PDB entry 7SK3 | electron microscopy, 3.80 A resolution | chains A and B of the 6 polymer chains in the assembly

Chain A:
Name: Atypical chemokine receptor 3
From: Homo sapiens
UniProtKB: P25106 (ACKR3_HUMAN); residues 2-362 here = UniProt positions 2-362
Sequence (393 residues; each row starts with the number of its first residue; numbers below 1 keep their minus sign (Gly-1 is residue -1)):
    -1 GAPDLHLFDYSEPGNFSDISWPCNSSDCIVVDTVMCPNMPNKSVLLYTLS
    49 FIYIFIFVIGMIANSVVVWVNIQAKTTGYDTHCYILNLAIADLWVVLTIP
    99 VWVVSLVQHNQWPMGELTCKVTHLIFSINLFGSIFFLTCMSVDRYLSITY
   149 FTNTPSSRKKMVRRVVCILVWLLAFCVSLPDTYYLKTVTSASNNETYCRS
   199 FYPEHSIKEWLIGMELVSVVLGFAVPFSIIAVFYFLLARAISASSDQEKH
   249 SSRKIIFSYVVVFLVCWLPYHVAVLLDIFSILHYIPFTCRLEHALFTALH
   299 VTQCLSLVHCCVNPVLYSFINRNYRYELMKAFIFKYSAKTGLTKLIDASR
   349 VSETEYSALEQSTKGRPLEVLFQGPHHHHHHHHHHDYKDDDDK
Not modelled in the structure: -1 to 25, 330-391
Cystine bridges: Cys117-Cys196
Differences from the reference sequence: cloning artifact (-1 to 1); expression tag (363-391)
Swiss-Prot annotation at these positions:
  - region: Tyr324 to Lys362 (C-terminal cytoplasmic tail)
  - modified residue (Phosphoserine): Ser347, Ser350, Ser355
  - glycosylation (N-linked (GlcNAc...) asparagine): Asn13, Asn22, Asn39
  - natural variant: Val258 (V258M: In OCABSN)
  - mutagenesis: Ser145 (S145A: Does not result in CXCL12-inducible chemotaxis, calcium mobilization or ERK activation, and has no effect on CXCR7-mediated CXCL12 degradation; when associated with V-147), Thr147 (T147V: Does not result in CXCL12-inducible chemotaxis, calcium mobilization or ERK activation, and has no effect on CXCR7-mediated CXCL12 degradation; when associated with A-145)
Reported in the primary citation:
  - binding site for cholesterol: Trp169
  - contacts within the chain: Tyr232-Tyr257 (pi stacking), Tyr257-Tyr315 (pi stacking)
  - mutagenesis - W100A, F124A, D179A, R197A, E213A, D275A: decreased signaling with Stromal cell-derived factor 1 (chain B) (citing earlier work)
  - mutagenesis - Y268A, Q301A: decreased signaling with Stromal cell-derived factor 1 (chain B)
  - mutagenesis - Y315A: decreased signaling (citing earlier work)
  - mutagenesis - Y268A, Q301A: increased signaling (constitutive activity)
  - mutagenesis - Y257L: decreased signaling in response to constitutive
  - specificity-determining residues: Ser216, Leu305 (proposed by the authors, not directly observed)

Chain B:
Name: Stromal cell-derived factor 1
From: Homo sapiens
UniProtKB: P48061 (SDF1_HUMAN); residues 1-68 here correspond to UniProt positions 22-89 (UniProt number = residue number + 21)
Sequence (68 residues; each row starts with the number of its first residue):
     1 KPVSLSYRCPCRFFESHVARANVKHLKILNTPNCALQIVARLKNNNRQVC
    51 IDPKLKWIQEYLEKALNK
Cystine bridges: Cys9-Cys34, Cys11-Cys50
Swiss-Prot annotation at these positions:
  - region: Arg8 to Arg12 (Receptor and heparin binding), Val18 to Arg20 (Receptor binding), Lys27 to Leu29 (Receptor binding), Val39 to Val49 (Receptor binding)
  - motif: Lys1, Pro2 (Receptor activation motif)
  - binding site (heparin): Arg20 to Asn30, Arg41, Gln48, Lys64
  - site: Lys24 (Important for integrin interaction and activation), His25 (Important for dimer formation), Lys27 (Important for integrin interaction and activation), Lys43 (Important for integrin interaction and activation)
Reported in the primary citation:
  - mutagenesis - K1R, P2G: decreased binding to Atypical chemokine receptor 3 (chain A) (citing earlier work)

How chain A and chain B interact:
Residue-residue contacts (49; chain A residue first):
  Ile27(A) - Val23(B)
  Ile27(A) - Leu26(B)  hydrophobic
  Ile27(A) - Tyr61(B)
  Val28(A) - His25(B)
  Val28(A) - Leu26(B)  hydrogen bond (backbone-backbone)
  Val29(A) - Ile28(B)  hydrophobic
  Val29(A) - Ala65(B)  hydrophobic
  Asp30(A) - Leu26(B)
  Asp30(A) - Lys27(B)
  Asp30(A) - Ile28(B)  hydrogen bond (backbone-backbone)
  Thr31(A) - Ile28(B)
  Val32(A) - Ile28(B)
  Val32(A) - Leu29(B)
  Val32(A) - Asn30(B)
  Met33(A) - Asn30(B)
  Cys34(A) - Asn30(B)  hydrogen bond (backbone-backbone)
  Cys34(A) - Thr31(B)
  Trp100(A) - Pro2(B)  hydrophobic
  Trp100(A) - Leu5(B)  hydrophobic
  Ser103(A) - Ser4(B)  hydrogen bond
  Cys117(A) - Leu5(B)  hydrophobic
  His121(A) - Lys1(B)
  His121(A) - Leu5(B)
  Leu183(A) - Leu5(B)  hydrophobic
  Ser188(A) - Tyr7(B)  hydrogen bond
  Asn191(A) - Pro32(B)  hydrogen bond (side chain-backbone)
  Cys196(A) - Leu5(B)
  Arg197(A) - Tyr7(B)
  Tyr200(A) - Lys1(B)
  Lys206(A) - Phe13(B)
  Tyr268(A) - Lys1(B)  hydrogen bond (side chain-backbone)
  Asp275(A) - Arg8(B)  salt bridge
  Asp275(A) - Arg12(B)  salt bridge
  Ile279(A) - Arg12(B)
  Ile279(A) - Phe13(B)  hydrophobic
  Leu280(A) - Arg47(B)
  His281(A) - Pro10(B)  hydrogen bond (side chain-backbone)
  His281(A) - Cys11(B)
  His281(A) - Gln48(B)
  His281(A) - Cys50(B)
  Tyr282(A) - Arg47(B)  hydrogen bond
  Phe285(A) - Pro10(B)  hydrophobic
  Glu290(A) - Arg8(B)
  Glu290(A) - Asn33(B)
  Leu297(A) - Val3(B)  hydrophobic
  Leu297(A) - Arg8(B)
  His298(A) - Val3(B)
  Gln301(A) - Pro2(B)
  Gln301(A) - Val3(B)  hydrogen bond (side chain-backbone)
Interface residues without a listed pair, chain A (39 interface residues in all): Cys26, Asn108, Trp110, Phe124, Asp179, Tyr195, Ser198, Ile205, Leu209
Interface residues without a listed pair, chain B (30 interface residues in all): Ser6, Arg20, Lys24, Leu66
From the paper, about this interface:
  - residue pairs: Val29(A)-Ile28(B), Thr31(A)-Ile28(B), Trp100(A)-Pro2(B), Ser103(A)-Ser4(B) (hydrogen bond), Phe124(A)-Pro2(B), Asp179(A)-Lys1(B), Arg197(A)-Tyr7(B), Tyr200(A)-Lys1(B), Tyr268(A)-Lys1(B) (hydrogen bond), Asp275(A)-Arg8(B), Leu297(A)-Val3(B), His298(A)-Val3(B), Gln301(A)-Val3(B) (hydrogen bond), Arg12(B)-Asp275(A), Leu26(B)-Val29(A)
  - interface residues, chain A: Val28(A)
  - interface residues, chain B: Leu5(B), Leu26(B)

Overview:
39 residues of chain A face 30 of chain B across their interface; the contacts include 10 hydrogen bonds and 2
salt bridges. Polar pairs include Asp275(A)-Arg8(B), Asp275(A)-Arg12(B) and Ser103(A)-Ser4(B). The authors
report contacts between Val29(A) and Ile28(B), Thr31(A) and Ile28(B) and Trp100(A) and Pro2(B) among others;
hydrogen bonds between Ser103(A) and Ser4(B), Tyr268(A) and Lys1(B) and Gln301(A) and Val3(B). From the paper:
a binding site for cholesterol at Trp169(A); W100A, F124A and D179A of chain A, among others, reduce signaling
with Stromal cell-derived factor 1 (chain B); 12 substitutions were tested in all.
Chain A is Atypical chemokine receptor 3 and chain B is Stromal cell-derived factor 1, both from Homo sapiens;
the structure, Cryo-EM structure of ACKR3 in complex with CXCL12, an intracellular Fab, and an extracellular
Fab, was determined by electron microscopy together with 7SK4, 7SK5, 7SK6, 7SK7, 7SK8 and 7SK9 from the same
study.
